Entry 1QH7 (X-ray diffraction, 1.78 A resolution); this record covers chain A.

# Chain A
Molecule: Xylanase
Source organism: Bacillus agaradhaerens
Notes: EC 3.2.1.8; fragment: family 11 xylanase catalytic domain
Reference sequence: Q7SIE3 (Q7SIE3_BACAG); residues 2-207 here = UniProt positions 2-207
Sequence (207 residues; numbered 1 to 207; the number before each row is that of its first residue):
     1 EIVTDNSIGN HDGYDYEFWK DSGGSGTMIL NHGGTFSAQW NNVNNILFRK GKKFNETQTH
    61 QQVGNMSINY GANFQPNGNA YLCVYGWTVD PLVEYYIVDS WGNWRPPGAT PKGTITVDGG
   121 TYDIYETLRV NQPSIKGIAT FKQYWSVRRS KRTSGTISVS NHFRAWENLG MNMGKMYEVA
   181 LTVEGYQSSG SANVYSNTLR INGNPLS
Modified positions: E1 (pyroglutamic acid; PCA)

# In short
Chain A is Xylanase (Bacillus agaradhaerens); the structure, Catalysis and specificity in enzymatic glycoside
hydrolases: A 2,5B conformation for the glycosyl-enzyme intermidiate revealed by ..., was determined by X-ray
diffraction (same publication as 1QH6).
